PDB entry 1NKK | X-ray diffraction, 2.60 A resolution | chains A and B of the 4 polymer chains in the assembly

# Chain A
Name: Capsid protein P40
Organism: Human herpesvirus 5
Notes: EC 3.4.21.97; fragment: Assemblin
UniProtKB: P16753 (VP40_HCMVA); numbering as in UniProt (aligned over 1-256)
Sequence (256 residues; each row starts with the number of its first residue):
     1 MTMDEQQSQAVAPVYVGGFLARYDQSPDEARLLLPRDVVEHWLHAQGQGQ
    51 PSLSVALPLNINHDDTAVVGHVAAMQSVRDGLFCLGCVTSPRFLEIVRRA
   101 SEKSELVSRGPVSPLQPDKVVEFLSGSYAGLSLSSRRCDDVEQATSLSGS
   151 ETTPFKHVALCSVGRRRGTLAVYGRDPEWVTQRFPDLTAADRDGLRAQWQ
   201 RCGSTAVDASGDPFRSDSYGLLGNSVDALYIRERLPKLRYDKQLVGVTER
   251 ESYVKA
Disordered / not traced: 1-3, 47-54, 138-151, 202-210
Sequence notes: engineered mutation Arg-31 (Glu in P16753), Gln-143 (Ala in P16753)
UniProt features mapped onto this chain:
  - active site (Charge relay system): His-63, Ser-132, His-157
  - site (Cleavage): Ala-209, Ser-210, Ala-256
  - mutagenesis: Ser-134 (S134A: Almost complete loss of protease catalytic activity), His-157 (H157A/Q: 22-fold loss of protease catalytic activity; H157E: 12-fold loss of protease catalytic activity), Ser-225 (S225Y: 150-fold reduced catalytic efficiency), Asp-227 (D227N: 1300-fold reduced catalytic efficiency), Leu-229 (L229R: 1800-fold reduced catalytic efficiency)

# Chain B
Name: Capsid protein P40
Organism: Human herpesvirus 5
Notes: EC 3.4.21.97; fragment: Assemblin
UniProtKB: P16753 (VP40_HCMVA); residues 301-556 here correspond to UniProt positions 1-256 (UniProt number = residue number - 300)
Sequence (256 residues; row label = number of the first residue in the row):
   301 MTMDEQQSQAVAPVYVGGFLARYDQSPDEARLLLPRDVVEHWLHAQGQGQ
   351 PSLSVALPLNINHDDTAVVGHVAAMQSVRDGLFCLGCVTSPRFLEIVRRA
   401 SEKSELVSRGPVSPLQPDKVVEFLSGSYAGLSLSSRRCDDVEQATSLSGS
   451 ETTPFKHVALCSVGRRRGTLAVYGRDPEWVTQRFPDLTAADRDGLRAQWQ
   501 RCGSTAVDASGDPFRSDSYGLLGNSVDALYIRERLPKLRYDKQLVGVTER
   551 ESYVKA
Disordered / not traced: 301-304, 347-354, 440-450, 504-510
Sequence notes: engineered mutation Arg-331 (Glu31 in P16753), Gln-443 (Ala143 in P16753)
UniProt features mapped onto this chain:
  - active site (Charge relay system): His-363, Ser-432, His-457
  - site (Cleavage): Ala-509, Ser-510, Ala-556

# Chain A / chain B interface
Residue-residue contacts - 65 pairs, chain A then chain B:
  Asp-64(A) with Lys-403(B), salt bridge
  Ile-96(A) with Tyr-519(B); Leu-522(B), hydrophobic
  Arg-99(A) with Asp-517(B), salt bridge; Tyr-519(B)
  Ala-100(A) with Tyr-519(B); Leu-522(B), hydrophobic; Gly-523(B)
  Lys-103(A) with Asp-364(B), salt bridge; Gly-520(B); Gly-523(B); Asn-524(B), hydrogen bond (backbone-backbone)
  Ser-104(A) with Gly-523(B); Val-526(B); Asp-527(B), hydrogen bond
  Glu-105(A) with Asp-527(B), hydrogen bond (backbone-side chain)
  Leu-106(A) with Asp-527(B), hydrogen bond (backbone-side chain); Tyr-530(B), hydrophobic
  Phe-123(A) with Gly-523(B); Val-526(B), hydrophobic
  Ser-125(A) with Tyr-530(B)
  Gly-126(A) with Val-526(B); Leu-529(B); Tyr-530(B), hydrogen bond (backbone-side chain)
  Ser-127(A) with Val-526(B)
  Ser-218(A) with Ser-518(B), hydrogen bond; Tyr-519(B)
  Tyr-219(A) with Ile-396(B); Arg-399(B); Ala-400(B); Ser-518(B)
  Gly-220(A) with Lys-403(B)
  Leu-221(A) with Leu-522(B), hydrophobic
  Leu-222(A) with Ile-396(B), hydrophobic; Ala-400(B), hydrophobic; Leu-521(B), hydrophobic
  Gly-223(A) with Ala-400(B); Lys-403(B); Ser-404(B); Phe-423(B)
  Asn-224(A) with Lys-403(B)
  Ser-225(A) with Ser-525(B), hydrogen bond
  Val-226(A) with Leu-406(B), hydrophobic; Phe-423(B), hydrophobic; Gly-426(B); Ser-427(B)
  Asp-227(A) with Ser-404(B), hydrogen bond; Glu-405(B), hydrogen bond (side chain-backbone); Leu-406(B), hydrogen bond (side chain-backbone)
  Ala-228(A) with Leu-529(B), hydrophobic
  Leu-229(A) with Gly-426(B); Leu-529(B), hydrophobic; Arg-534(B); Leu-535(B)
  Tyr-230(A) with Leu-406(B), hydrophobic; Gly-426(B), hydrogen bond (side chain-backbone); Arg-534(B), hydrogen bond; Lys-555(B); Ala-556(B), hydrophobic
  Arg-234(A) with Leu-529(B); Tyr-530(B), hydrogen bond
  Leu-235(A) with Leu-529(B)
  Arg-239(A) with Arg-532(B)
  Lys-255(A) with Tyr-530(B)
  Ala-256(A) with Tyr-530(B), hydrophobic
Also at the interface, not in a pair above, chain A (33 interface residues in all): Thr-66, Ala-129, Ile-231
Also at the interface, not in a pair above, chain B (32 interface residues in all): Ser-425, Ala-429, Ala-528

# Summary
33 residues of chain A face 32 of chain B across their interface; the contacts include 13 hydrogen bonds and 3
salt bridges. Polar contacts include Asp-64(A)/Lys-403(B), Arg-99(A)/Asp-517(B) and Lys-103(A)/Asp-364(B).
Chain A and chain B are both Capsid protein P40 (Human herpesvirus 5); the structure, Complex structure of
hcmv protease and a peptidomimetic inhibitor, was determined by X-ray diffraction, deposited together with
1NJT, 1NJU and 1NKM.
